Entry 4LNQ (X-ray diffraction, 2.00 A resolution); this record covers chains B and D of the 4 polymer chains in the assembly.

# Chain B
Protein: Interferon-activable protein 202
From: Mus musculus
UniProt: Q9R002 (IFI2_MOUSE); numbering as in UniProt (aligned over 53-245)
Amino-acid sequence (197 residues; each row starts with the number of its first residue):
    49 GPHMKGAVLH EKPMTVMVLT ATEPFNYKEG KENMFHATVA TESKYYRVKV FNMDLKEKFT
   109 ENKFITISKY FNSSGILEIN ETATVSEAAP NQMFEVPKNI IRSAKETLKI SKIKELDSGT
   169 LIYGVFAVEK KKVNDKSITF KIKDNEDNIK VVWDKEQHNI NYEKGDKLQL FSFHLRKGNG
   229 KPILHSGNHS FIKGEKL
Disordered / not traced: 49-53
Sequence notes: expression tag (49-52); variant Lys-92 (Gln in Q9R002), Met-141 (Ile in Q9R002), Phe-142 (Ile in Q9R002), Glu-204 (Lys in Q9R002)
Curated features (UniProtKB/Swiss-Prot):
  - region: Met-82 to Thr-89 (Required for homomultimerization)
  - site: His-84 (Mediates interaction with TP53BP1)
  - mutagenesis: Lys-53 (K53A: Reduced DNA-binding. Strongly reduces affinity for DNA; when associated with A-48 and W-54), Gly-54 (G54W: Strongly reduces affinity for DNA; when associated with A-48 and A-53), Lys-76 (K76A: Strongly reduces affinity for DNA; when associated with A-79 and A-236), Lys-79 (K79A: Strongly reduces affinity for DNA; when associated with A-76 and A-236), His-84 (H84F: Loss of interaction with TP53BP1; when associated with F-283; H84G: Abolished homomultimerization), Arg-150 (R150E: Does not affect DNA-binding), Ser-166 (S166A: Strongly reduces affinity for DNA; when associated with; S166E: Reduced DNA-binding), Lys-180 (K180E: Abolished DNA-binding), Asn-182 to Ser-185 (Strongly reduces affinity for DNA), Asn-182 (N182E: Abolished DNA-binding), Lys-184 (K184E: Does not affect DNA-binding), Ser-185 (S185E: Abolished DNA-binding), 10 further mutagenesis entries in UniProt
What the authors report for this chain:
  - binding site for 20bp DNA (chain D): Lys-180, Asn-182, Lys-184, Ser-185, Thr-187, Lys-198
  - binding site for 20bp DNA: Lys-53, Ser-166, His-222, Arg-224, Lys-225, Gly-226, Ser-234, Asn-236
  - mutagenesis - K180E, N182E, S185E, T187E, K198E: abolished binding to dsDNA
  - mutagenesis - R150E, K184E: unchanged binding to DNA
  - mutagenesis - S166E, H222E, R224E: decreased binding to DNA

# Chain D
Molecule: 20bp DNA
Sequence (20 nucleotides; each row starts with the number of its first residue):
     1 CCATCAAAGA TCTTTGATGG

# Interface between chain B and chain D
Contacting residue pairs (13; chain B residue first):
  Lys-76(B) with DT4(D), salt bridge to the phosphate
  Ser-166(B) with DA6(D), hydrogen bond to the phosphate; DA7(D), hydrogen bond to the phosphate
  Gly-167(B) with DA6(D), phosphate contact
  Lys-180(B) with DT14(D), salt bridge to the phosphate
  His-222(B) with DC5(D), phosphate contact; DA6(D), salt bridge to the phosphate
  Arg-224(B) with DC5(D), sugar contact; DA6(D), salt bridge to the phosphate; DA7(D), phosphate contact
  Lys-225(B) with DA7(D), hydrogen bond to the phosphate
  Gly-226(B) with DA7(D), hydrogen bond to the phosphate
  Asn-236(B) with DC5(D), phosphate contact
Also at the interface, not in a pair above, chain B (10 interface residues in all): Leu-223

# Summary
10 residues of chain B and 5 residues of chain D are in contact; the contacts include 4 hydrogen bonds and 4
salt bridges. Among the polar pairs are Ser-166(B)/DA6(D), Ser-166(B)/DA7(D) and Lys-225(B)/DA7(D). The paper
reports a binding site for 20bp DNA at Lys-53(B), Ser-166(B) and His-222(B) among others; K180E, N182E and
S185E of chain B, among others, abolish binding to dsDNA; 10 substitutions were tested in all.
Chain B is Interferon-activable protein 202 (Mus musculus) and chain D is 20bp DNA; the structure, Crystal
structure of Ifi202 HINa domain in complex with 20bp dsDNA, was determined by X-ray diffraction.
